5SB3 - chains B and C of the 6 polymer chains in the assembly; structure by X-ray diffraction, 2.20 A resolution.

# Chain B
Name: Tubulin beta-2B chain
Organism: Bos taurus
UniProtKB: Q6B856 (TBB2B_BOVIN); the author numbering skips numbers that UniProt does not, so the offset changes along the chain: 1-42 = UniProt 1-42; 45-360 = UniProt 43-358; 369-455 = UniProt 359-445
Amino-acid sequence (445 residues; numbered 1 to 455; 10 numbers in that range are skipped by the numbering (no residue carries them; nothing is unmodelled there); the number before each row is that of its first residue):
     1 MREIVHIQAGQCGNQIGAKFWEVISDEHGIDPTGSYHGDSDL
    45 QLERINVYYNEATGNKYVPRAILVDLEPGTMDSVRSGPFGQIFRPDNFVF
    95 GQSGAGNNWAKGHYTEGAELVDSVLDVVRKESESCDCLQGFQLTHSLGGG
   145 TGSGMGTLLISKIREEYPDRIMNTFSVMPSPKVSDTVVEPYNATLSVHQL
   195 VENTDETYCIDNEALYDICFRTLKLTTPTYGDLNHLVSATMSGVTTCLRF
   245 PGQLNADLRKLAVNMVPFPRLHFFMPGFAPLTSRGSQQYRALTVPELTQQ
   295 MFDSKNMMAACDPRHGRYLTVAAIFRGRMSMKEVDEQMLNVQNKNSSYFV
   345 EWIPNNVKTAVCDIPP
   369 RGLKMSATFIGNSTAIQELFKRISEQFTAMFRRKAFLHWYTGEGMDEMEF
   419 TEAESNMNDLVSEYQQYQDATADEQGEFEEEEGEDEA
Disordered / not traced: 278-281, 438-455
Bound ions: Mg2+: Gln11 (together with GDP); Ca2+ near Glu113 (its only coordinating residue here)
Small-molecule neighbours:
  - 47F (N-[4-(2-anilino-1,3-thiazol-4-yl)phenyl]acetamide): Gly100, Asn101, Asn102, Lys105, Trp407
  - GDP (guanosine-5'-diphosphate): Gly10, Gln11, Cys12, Gln15, Ile16, Asp69, Asn101, Ser140, Gly142, Gly143, Gly144, Thr145, Gly146, Ser147, Val171, Pro173, Val177, Asp179, Glu183, Asn206, Leu209, Tyr224, Leu227, Asn228
UniProt features mapped onto this chain:
  - motif: Met1 to Ile4 (MREI motif)
  - binding site (GTP): Gln11, Glu71, Ser140, Gly144, Thr145, Gly146, Asn206, Asn228
  - binding site (Mg(2+)): Glu71
  - modified residue: Ser40 (Phosphoserine), Thr57 (Phosphothreonine), Lys60 (N6-acetyllysine), Ser174 (Phosphoserine), Thr287 (Phosphothreonine), Thr292 (Phosphothreonine), Arg320 (Omega-N-methylarginine), Glu448 (5-glutamyl polyglutamate)
  - cross-link (Glycyl lysine isopeptide (Lys-Gly)): Lys60 (interchain with G-Cter in ubiquitin), Lys326 (interchain with G-Cter in ubiquitin)
What the authors report for this chain:
  - binding site for 47F: Asn102, Trp407

# Chain C
Name: Tubulin alpha-1B chain
Organism: Bos taurus
UniProtKB: P81947 (TBA1B_BOVIN); residue numbers follow UniProt; this construct covers 1-451
Amino-acid sequence (451 residues; row label = number of the first residue in the row):
     1 MRECISIHVGQAGVQIGNACWELYCLEHGIQPDGQMPSDKTIGGGDDSFN
    51 TFFSETGAGKHVPRAVFVDLEPTVIDEVRTGTYRQLFHPEQLITGKEDAA
   101 NNYARGHYTIGKEIIDLVLDRIRKLADQCTGLQGFLVFHSFGGGTGSGFT
   151 SLLMERLSVDYGKKSKLEFSIYPAPQVSTAVVEPYNSILTTHTTLEHSDC
   201 AFMVDNEAIYDICRRNLDIERPTYTNLNRLISQIVSSITASLRFDGALNV
   251 DLTEFQTNLVPYPRIHFPLATYAPVISAEKAYHEQLSVAEITNACFEPAN
   301 QMVKCDPRHGKYMACCLLYRGDVVPKDVNAAIATIKTKRSIQFVDWCPTG
   351 FKVGINYQPPTVVPGGDLAKVQRAVCMLSNTTAIAEAWARLDHKFDLMYA
   401 KRAFVHWYVGEGMEEGEFSEAREDMAALEKDYEEVGVDSVEGEGEEEGEE
   451 Y
Disordered / not traced: 441-451
Bound ions: Ca2+: Asp39, Thr41, Gly44, Glu55
Small-molecule neighbours:
  - 47F (N-[4-(2-anilino-1,3-thiazol-4-yl)phenyl]acetamide): Cys4, Gln133, Gly134, Phe135, Leu136, Ser165, Leu167, Leu242, Thr253, Gln256, Thr257
  - GTP (guanosine-5'-triphosphate): Gly10, Gln11, Ala12, Gln15, Ile16, Asp69, Asp98, Ala99, Ala100, Asn101, Ser140, Gly142, Gly143, Gly144, Thr145, Gly146, Ile171, Pro173, Val177, Ser178, Thr179, Glu183, Asn206, Tyr224, Leu227, Asn228, Ile231
What the authors report for this chain:
  - binding site for 47F: Gln256, Thr257

# Interface between chain B and chain C
Pairs across the interface (38; chain B residue first):
  Gln96(B) with Met1(C)
  Asn101(B) with Glu254(C), hydrogen bond
  Asp179(B) with Glu254(C); Lys352(C), hydrogen bond (backbone-side chain)
  Thr180(B) with Glu254(C); Asn258(C)
  Val181(B) with Asn258(C), hydrogen bond (backbone-side chain); Pro348(C), hydrophobic
  Thr221(B) with Lys326(C); Asn329(C)
  Ala397(B) with Trp346(C)
  Met398(B) with Trp346(C)
  Arg400(B) with Asp345(C), salt bridge; Ser439(C), hydrogen bond
  Arg401(B) with Tyr262(C), hydrogen bond (backbone-side chain); Asp345(C), salt bridge; Trp346(C); Glu434(C), hydrogen bond (side chain-backbone); Val435(C); Val437(C), hydrogen bond (side chain-backbone); Asp438(C); Ser439(C), hydrogen bond
  Lys402(B) with Tyr262(C)
  Ala403(B) with Pro261(C); Tyr262(C); Trp346(C), hydrophobic
  Phe404(B) with Thr257(C); Asn258(C); Val260(C); Pro261(C), hydrogen bond (backbone-backbone); Trp346(C), hydrophobic
  His406(B) with Val260(C), hydrogen bond (side chain-backbone); Pro261(C); Tyr262(C); Pro263(C)
  Trp407(B) with Gln256(C); Thr257(C), hydrogen bond (side chain-backbone); Val260(C)
Also at the interface, not in a pair above, chain B (19 interface residues in all): Ser97, Gly100, Val182, Leu405
Also at the interface, not in a pair above, chain C (22 interface residues in all): Arg2, Pro325

# In short
Chain B and chain C form an interface of 19 and 22 residues respectively, with 11 hydrogen bonds and 2 salt
bridges. Among the polar pairs are Arg400(B)-Asp345(C), Arg401(B)-Asp345(C) and Asn101(B)-Glu254(C). Compound
47F is bound between chain B and chain C. From the paper: a binding site for 47F at Asn102(B), Trp407(B) and
Gln256(C) among others.
Here chain B is Tubulin beta-2B chain and chain C is Tubulin alpha-1B chain, both from Bos taurus. Entry 5SB3
(Tubulin-todalam-4-complex) was determined by X-ray diffraction together with 5SB4, 5SB5, 5SB6, 5SB7 and 7Z7D
from the same study.
